8P07 - chain A; structure by X-ray diffraction, 2.40 A resolution.

# Chain A
Name: Casein kinase II subunit alpha
Source organism: Homo sapiens
Notes: EC 2.7.11.1
UniProt: P68400 (CSK21_HUMAN); residues 1-337 here = UniProt positions 1-337
Sequence (338 residues; each row starts with the number of its first residue; numbering starts at 0):
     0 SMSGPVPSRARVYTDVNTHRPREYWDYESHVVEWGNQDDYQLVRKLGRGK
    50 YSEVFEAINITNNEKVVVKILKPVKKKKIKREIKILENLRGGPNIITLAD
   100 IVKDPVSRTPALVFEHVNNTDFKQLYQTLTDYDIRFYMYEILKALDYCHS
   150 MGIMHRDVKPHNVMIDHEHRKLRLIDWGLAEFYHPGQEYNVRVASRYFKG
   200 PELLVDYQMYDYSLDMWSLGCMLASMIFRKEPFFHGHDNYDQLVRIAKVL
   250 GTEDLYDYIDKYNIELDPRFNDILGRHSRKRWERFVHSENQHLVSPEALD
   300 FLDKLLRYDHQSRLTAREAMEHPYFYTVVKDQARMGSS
Disordered / not traced: 0-1, 333-337
Sequence notes: expression tag (0)
Small-molecule neighbours: WAP (7-(cyclopropylamino)-5-[[3-(1,2,4-triazol-4-yl)phenyl]amino]pyrazolo[1,5-a]pyrimidine-3-carbonitrile): Leu-45, Gly-46, Val-53, Val-66, Lys-68, Ile-95, Phe-113, Glu-114, His-115, Val-116, Asn-117, Asn-118, Met-163, Ile-174, Asp-175
Curated features (UniProtKB/Swiss-Prot):
  - region: Gln-36 to Leu-41 (Interaction with beta subunit)
  - active site: Asp-156 (Proton acceptor)
  - binding site (ATP): Leu-45 to Val-53, Lys-68
  - natural variant: Arg-47 (R47Q: In OCNDS), Tyr-50 (Y50S: In OCNDS), Asp-175 (D175G: In OCNDS), Lys-198 (K198R: In OCNDS)

# Summary
Ligands of chain A: compound WAP. Curated annotation (UniProt) lists active-site residue Asp-156 and 10
ATP-binding residues.
Chain A is Casein kinase II subunit alpha (Homo sapiens); the structure, Crystal structure of human Casein
Kinase II subunit alpha (CK2a1) in complex with
5-((3-(4H-1,2,4-triazol-4-yl)phenyl)amino)-7-(cyclopropylamino)pyrazolo[1,5-a]pyrimidine-3-carbonitrile, was
determined by X-ray diffraction (same publication as 9EZG and 8P06).
